PDB entry 5W1J | X-ray diffraction, 2.70 A resolution | chains A and B

Chain A (and B):
Molecule: Thioredoxin glutathione reductase
From: Echinococcus granulosus
Notes: chain B of this document is another copy of the same molecule, construct and numbering; everything in this record applies to it too
UniProtKB: Q869D7 (Q869D7_ECHGR); the author numbering skips numbers that UniProt does not, so the offset changes along the chain: 4-46 = UniProt 34-76; 50-590 = UniProt 77-617
Sequence (584 residues; row label = number of the first residue in the row; note: 3 numbers in that range are skipped by the numbering (no residue carries them; nothing is unmodelled there)):
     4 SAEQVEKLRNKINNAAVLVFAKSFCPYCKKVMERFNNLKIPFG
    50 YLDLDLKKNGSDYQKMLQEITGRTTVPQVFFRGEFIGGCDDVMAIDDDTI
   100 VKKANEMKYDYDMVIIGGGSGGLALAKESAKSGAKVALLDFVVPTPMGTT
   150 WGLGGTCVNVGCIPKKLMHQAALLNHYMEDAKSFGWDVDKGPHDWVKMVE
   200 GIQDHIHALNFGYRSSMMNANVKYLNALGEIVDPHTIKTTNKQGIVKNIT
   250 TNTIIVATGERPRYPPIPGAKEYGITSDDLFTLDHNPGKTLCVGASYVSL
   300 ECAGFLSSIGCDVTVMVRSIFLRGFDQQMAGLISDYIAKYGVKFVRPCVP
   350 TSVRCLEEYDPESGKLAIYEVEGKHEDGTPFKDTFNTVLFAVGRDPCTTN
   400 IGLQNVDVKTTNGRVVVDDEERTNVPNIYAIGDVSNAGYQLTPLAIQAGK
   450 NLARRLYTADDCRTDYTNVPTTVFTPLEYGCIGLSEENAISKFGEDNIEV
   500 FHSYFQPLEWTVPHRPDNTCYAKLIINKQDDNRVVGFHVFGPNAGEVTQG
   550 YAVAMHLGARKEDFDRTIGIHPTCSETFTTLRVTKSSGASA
Disulfides: Cys156-Cys161

How chain A and chain B interact:
Residue-residue contacts - 175 pairs, chain A then chain B:
  Lys57(A) - Asp530(B)  salt bridge
  Lys57(A) - Arg559(B)
  Lys57(A) - Glu561(B)  salt bridge
  Glu127(A) - Arg581(B)  salt bridge
  Lys130(A) - Arg581(B)
  Cys156(A) - His570(B)  hydrogen bond
  Cys161(A) - His570(B)
  Cys161(A) - Pro571(B)  hydrophobic
  Ile162(A) - Leu507(B)
  Ile162(A) - His570(B)
  Lys165(A) - Leu507(B)
  Lys165(A) - Glu508(B)  salt bridge
  Lys165(A) - Pro571(B)  hydrogen bond (side chain-backbone)
  Leu166(A) - Phe183(B)
  Leu166(A) - Leu507(B)
  Leu166(A) - Thr510(B)
  Gln169(A) - Phe183(B)
  Gln169(A) - Glu508(B)
  Ala170(A) - Phe183(B)  hydrophobic
  Ala170(A) - Trp185(B)  hydrogen bond (backbone-side chain)
  Leu173(A) - Tyr176(B)
  Leu173(A) - Ala180(B)  hydrophobic
  Leu173(A) - Phe183(B)  hydrophobic
  Asn174(A) - Trp185(B)
  Tyr176(A) - Leu173(B)
  Met177(A) - Met177(B)  hydrophobic
  Met177(A) - Ala180(B)  hydrophobic
  Met177(A) - Val187(B)  hydrophobic
  Lys181(A) - Lys196(B)
  Phe183(A) - Leu166(B)
  Phe183(A) - Gln169(B)
  Phe183(A) - Ala170(B)  hydrophobic
  Phe183(A) - Leu173(B)  hydrophobic
  Phe183(A) - His192(B)  hydrogen bond (backbone-side chain)
  Phe183(A) - Met197(B)
  Gly184(A) - Pro191(B)
  Gly184(A) - His192(B)
  Gly184(A) - Asp193(B)  hydrogen bond (backbone-backbone)
  Trp185(A) - Ala170(B)  hydrogen bond (side chain-backbone)
  Trp185(A) - Asn174(B)
  Trp185(A) - Met177(B)  hydrophobic
  Trp185(A) - Lys189(B)
  Trp185(A) - Gly190(B)
  Trp185(A) - Pro191(B)
  Trp185(A) - His192(B)
  Trp185(A) - Ile308(B)
  Asp186(A) - Lys189(B)
  Asp186(A) - Gly190(B)  hydrogen bond (backbone-backbone)
  Asp186(A) - Pro191(B)  hydrogen bond (backbone-backbone)
  Val187(A) - Met177(B)  hydrophobic
  Asp188(A) - Val187(B)
  Asp188(A) - Asp188(B)
  Lys189(A) - Trp185(B)
  Lys189(A) - Asp186(B)
  Lys189(A) - Val187(B)  hydrogen bond (backbone-backbone)
  Gly190(A) - Trp185(B)
  Gly190(A) - Asp186(B)  hydrogen bond (backbone-backbone)
  Gly190(A) - Val187(B)  hydrogen bond (backbone-backbone)
  Pro191(A) - Gly184(B)
  Pro191(A) - Asp186(B)  hydrogen bond (backbone-backbone)
  His192(A) - Phe183(B)  hydrogen bond (side chain-backbone)
  His192(A) - Gly184(B)
  His192(A) - Trp185(B)
  Asp193(A) - Gly184(B)  hydrogen bond (backbone-backbone)
  Lys196(A) - Lys181(B)  hydrogen bond (side chain-backbone)
  Met197(A) - Phe183(B)
  Gly200(A) - Val511(B)
  His204(A) - Leu507(B)
  His204(A) - Thr510(B)
  Ser307(A) - Trp185(B)
  Ile308(A) - Trp185(B)
  Thr441(A) - His570(B)
  Pro442(A) - Ile567(B)  hydrophobic
  Pro442(A) - Gly568(B)
  Pro442(A) - His570(B)
  Leu443(A) - Ile567(B)  hydrophobic
  Gln446(A) - Asp564(B)  hydrogen bond (side chain-backbone)
  Gln446(A) - Ile567(B)
  Lys449(A) - Thr579(B)
  Lys449(A) - Arg581(B)
  Arg453(A) - Arg581(B)
  Asp464(A) - Arg565(B)
  Val468(A) - Ile567(B)  hydrophobic
  Pro469(A) - Ile567(B)
  Pro469(A) - Ile569(B)  hydrophobic
  Thr471(A) - Ile569(B)
  Leu507(A) - Ile162(B)
  Leu507(A) - Lys165(B)
  Leu507(A) - Leu166(B)
  Leu507(A) - His204(B)
  Glu508(A) - Lys165(B)  salt bridge
  Glu508(A) - Gln169(B)
  Thr510(A) - His204(B)  hydrogen bond
  Val511(A) - Leu166(B)  hydrophobic
  Val511(A) - Gly200(B)
  Val511(A) - Ile201(B)  hydrophobic
  Asp530(A) - Lys57(B)  salt bridge
  Asn542(A) - Asn542(B)
  Gly544(A) - Ile569(B)
  Gly544(A) - Thr572(B)
  Glu545(A) - Asn542(B)
  Glu545(A) - Glu545(B)
  Glu545(A) - Val546(B)
  Glu545(A) - Thr572(B)
  Glu545(A) - Cys573(B)  hydrogen bond (side chain-backbone)
  Glu545(A) - Ser574(B)
  Val546(A) - Glu545(B)
  Thr547(A) - Ile569(B)
  Gln548(A) - Tyr550(B)
  Gln548(A) - Thr566(B)
  Gln548(A) - Ile567(B)  hydrogen bond (side chain-backbone)
  Gln548(A) - Gly568(B)
  Gln548(A) - Ile569(B)  hydrogen bond (side chain-backbone)
  Gln548(A) - Ser574(B)
  Gln548(A) - Glu575(B)
  Gln548(A) - Thr578(B)
  Gly549(A) - Gly549(B)
  Gly549(A) - Tyr550(B)
  Tyr550(A) - Gln548(B)
  Tyr550(A) - Gly549(B)
  Tyr550(A) - Val552(B)  hydrophobic
  Ala551(A) - Thr566(B)
  Val552(A) - Tyr550(B)  hydrophobic
  Val552(A) - Ala553(B)  hydrophobic
  Val552(A) - Thr566(B)
  Ala553(A) - Val552(B)  hydrophobic
  Ala553(A) - Ala553(B)
  Ala553(A) - Leu556(B)
  His555(A) - Arg565(B)
  His555(A) - Thr566(B)
  Leu556(A) - Ala553(B)
  Leu556(A) - Leu556(B)  hydrophobic
  Leu556(A) - Ala558(B)  hydrophobic
  Leu556(A) - Asp562(B)
  Ala558(A) - Leu556(B)  hydrophobic
  Arg559(A) - Lys57(B)
  Glu561(A) - Lys57(B)  salt bridge
  Asp562(A) - Leu556(B)
  Asp564(A) - Gln446(B)
  Arg565(A) - Asp464(B)
  Arg565(A) - His555(B)
  Thr566(A) - Gln548(B)
  Thr566(A) - Ala551(B)
  Thr566(A) - Val552(B)
  Thr566(A) - His555(B)  hydrogen bond
  Ile567(A) - Pro442(B)  hydrophobic
  Ile567(A) - Leu443(B)  hydrophobic
  Ile567(A) - Gln446(B)
  Ile567(A) - Asp464(B)
  Ile567(A) - Val468(B)  hydrophobic
  Ile567(A) - Pro469(B)
  Ile567(A) - Gln548(B)  hydrogen bond (backbone-side chain)
  Gly568(A) - Pro442(B)
  Gly568(A) - Gln548(B)
  Ile569(A) - Pro469(B)  hydrophobic
  Ile569(A) - Thr471(B)
  Ile569(A) - Gly544(B)
  Ile569(A) - Thr547(B)
  Ile569(A) - Gln548(B)  hydrogen bond (backbone-side chain)
  His570(A) - Cys156(B)
  His570(A) - Cys161(B)
  His570(A) - Ile162(B)
  His570(A) - Thr441(B)
  His570(A) - Pro442(B)
  Pro571(A) - Cys161(B)  hydrophobic
  Pro571(A) - Lys165(B)  hydrogen bond (backbone-side chain)
  Pro571(A) - Phe473(B)
  Thr572(A) - Gly544(B)
  Thr572(A) - Glu545(B)
  Cys573(A) - Glu545(B)  hydrogen bond (backbone-side chain)
  Ser574(A) - Glu545(B)  hydrogen bond (backbone-side chain)
  Ser574(A) - Gln548(B)
  Glu575(A) - Gln548(B)
  Thr578(A) - Gln548(B)
  Arg581(A) - Glu127(B)  salt bridge
Also at the interface, not in a pair above, chain A (83 interface residues in all): Ala180, Ile201, Thr470, Phe473, Phe563
Also at the interface, not in a pair above, chain B (84 interface residues in all): Asp179, Ser307, Lys449, Arg453, Gly557, Phe563

In short:
83 residues of chain A face 84 of chain B across their interface, with 26 hydrogen bonds and 8 salt bridges.
Among the polar pairs are Lys57(A)-Asp530(B), Lys57(A)-Glu561(B) and Glu127(A)-Arg581(B).
Both chains are Thioredoxin glutathione reductase (Echinococcus granulosus). Entry 5W1J (Echinococcus
granulosus thioredoxin glutathione reductas (egTGR)) was determined by X-ray diffraction together with 5W1L
from the same study.
